9DRT - chains B and E of the 6 polymer chains in the assembly; structure by X-ray diffraction, 2.51 A resolution.

== Chain B (and E) ==
Name: Phenylalanine--tRNA ligase beta subunit
Organism: Mycobacterium tuberculosis H37Rv
Notes: EC 6.1.1.20; chain E of this document is another copy of the same molecule, construct and numbering; everything in this record applies to it too
Reference sequence: P9WFU1 (SYFB_MYCTU); residues 1-831 here = UniProt positions 1-831
Amino-acid sequence (835 residues; each row starts with the number of its first residue; numbers below 1 keep their minus sign (Gln-3 is residue -3)):
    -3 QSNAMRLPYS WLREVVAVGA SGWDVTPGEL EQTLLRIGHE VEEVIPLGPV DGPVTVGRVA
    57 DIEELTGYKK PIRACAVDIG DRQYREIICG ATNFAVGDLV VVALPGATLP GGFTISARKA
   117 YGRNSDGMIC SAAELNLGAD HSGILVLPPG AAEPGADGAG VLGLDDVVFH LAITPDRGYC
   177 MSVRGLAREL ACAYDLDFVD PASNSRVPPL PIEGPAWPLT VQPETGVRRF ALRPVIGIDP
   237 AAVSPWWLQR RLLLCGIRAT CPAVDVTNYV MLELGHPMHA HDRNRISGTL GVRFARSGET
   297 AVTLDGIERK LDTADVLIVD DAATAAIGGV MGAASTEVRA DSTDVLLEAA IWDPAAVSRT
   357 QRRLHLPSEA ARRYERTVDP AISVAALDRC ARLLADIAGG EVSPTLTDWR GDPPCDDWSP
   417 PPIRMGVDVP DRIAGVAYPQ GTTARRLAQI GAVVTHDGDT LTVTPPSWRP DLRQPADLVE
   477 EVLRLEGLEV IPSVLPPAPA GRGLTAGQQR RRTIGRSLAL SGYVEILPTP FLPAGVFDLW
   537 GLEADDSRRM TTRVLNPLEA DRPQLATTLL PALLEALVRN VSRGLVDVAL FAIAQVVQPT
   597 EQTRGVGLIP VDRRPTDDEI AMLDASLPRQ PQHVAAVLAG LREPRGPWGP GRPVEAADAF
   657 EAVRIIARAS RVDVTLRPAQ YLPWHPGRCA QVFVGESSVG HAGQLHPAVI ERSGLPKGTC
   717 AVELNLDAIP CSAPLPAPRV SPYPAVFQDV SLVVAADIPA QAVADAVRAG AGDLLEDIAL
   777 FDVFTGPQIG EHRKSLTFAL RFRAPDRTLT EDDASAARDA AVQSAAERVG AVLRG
Not modelled in the structure: -3 (chain E: -3, 61-67, 85-87, 114-120, 136-137)
Construct notes: expression tag (-3 to 0)
Curated features (UniProtKB/Swiss-Prot):
  - binding site (Mg(2+)): Asp467, Asp473, Glu476, Glu477
Metal / ion sites: Mg2+ site 1: Glu36 (shared with 1 residue of chain A); Mg2+ site 2: Glu476 (shared with 1 residue of chain A)
Reported in the primary citation:
  - binding site for tRNA(Phe): Val260, Asn264, His275, Ala276, Leu300, Val334, Ser364
  - catalytic residues: Thr263, Asn264, Ser364 (proposed by the authors, not directly observed)
  - conformationally variable residues (side-chain flip): Arg254
  - specificity-determining residues: Gly325, Glu344 (proposed by the authors, not directly observed)

== How chain B and chain E interact ==
Residue-residue contacts - 27 pairs, chain B then chain E:
  Leu491(B) - Ala496(E)  hydrophobic
  Ala494(B) - Pro493(E)
  Ala494(B) - Ala494(E)  hydrogen bond (backbone-backbone)
  Pro495(B) - Ala494(E)
  Ala496(B) - Leu491(E)  hydrophobic
  Ala496(B) - Ala494(E)
  Arg512(B) - Arg512(E)
  Ser513(B) - Leu516(E)
  Leu516(B) - Ser513(E)
  Leu516(B) - Leu516(E)  hydrophobic
  Arg579(B) - Pro738(E)  hydrogen bond (side chain-backbone)
  Arg579(B) - Arg799(E)  hydrogen bond (backbone-side chain)
  Gly580(B) - Phe743(E)
  Arg641(B) - Phe777(E)
  Arg641(B) - Ala795(E)
  Gly642(B) - Leu776(E)
  Gly642(B) - Phe777(E)
  Pro643(B) - Leu776(E)
  Pro738(B) - Arg579(E)  hydrogen bond (backbone-side chain)
  Phe743(B) - Gly580(E)
  Leu776(B) - Gly642(E)
  Leu776(B) - Pro643(E)
  Phe777(B) - Arg641(E)
  Phe777(B) - Gly642(E)
  Ala795(B) - Arg641(E)
  Arg797(B) - Leu581(E)
  Arg799(B) - Arg579(E)  hydrogen bond (side chain-backbone)
Also at the interface, not in a pair above, chain B (22 interface residues in all): Pro493, Leu581, Asp745
Also at the interface, not in a pair above, chain E (23 interface residues in all): Pro495, Asp745, Val779, Arg797

== Summary ==
The interface between chain B and chain E involves 22 residues on one side and 23 on the other; the contacts
include 5 hydrogen bonds. Polar contacts include Arg579(B)-Pro738(E), Arg579(B)-Arg799(E) and
Ala494(B)-Ala494(E). The paper reports catalytic residues Thr263(B), Asn264(B) and Ser364(B); a binding site
for tRNA(Phe) at Val260(B), Asn264(B) and His275(B) among others.
Both chains are Phenylalanine--tRNA ligase beta subunit (Mycobacterium tuberculosis H37Rv). Entry 9DRT
(Crystal structure of the complex of M. tuberculosis PheRS with cognate precursor tRNA and fragment
DDD00805735) was determined by X-ray diffraction together with 9DSX, 9DTF, 9DRS and 9DRV from the same study.
